4YBF - chain A; structure by X-ray diffraction, 1.24 A resolution.

== Chain A ==
Protein: Candidapepsin-2
Organism: Candida parapsilosis (strain CDC 317 / ATCC MYA-4646)
UniProtKB: G8B6Y8 (G8B6Y8_CANPC); residues 1-334 here correspond to UniProt positions 72-405 (UniProt number = residue number + 71)
Sequence (334 residues; each row starts with the number of its first residue):
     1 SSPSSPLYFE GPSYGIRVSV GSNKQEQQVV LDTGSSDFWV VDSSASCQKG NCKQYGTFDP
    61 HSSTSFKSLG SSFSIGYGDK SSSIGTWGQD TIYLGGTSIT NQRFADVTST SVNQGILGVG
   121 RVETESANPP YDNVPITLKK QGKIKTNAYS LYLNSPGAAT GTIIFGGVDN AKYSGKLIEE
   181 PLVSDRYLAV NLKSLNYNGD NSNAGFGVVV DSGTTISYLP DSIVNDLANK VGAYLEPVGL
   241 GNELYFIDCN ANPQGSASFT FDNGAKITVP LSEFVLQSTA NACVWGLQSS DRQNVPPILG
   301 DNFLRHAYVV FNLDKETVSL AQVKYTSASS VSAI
Disulfide bonds: Cys47-Cys52, Cys249-Cys283
Construct notes: conflict Asn225 (Asp296 in G8B6Y8)

== In short ==
Chain A is Candidapepsin-2 (Candida parapsilosis (strain CDC 317 / ATCC MYA-4646)); the structure, Aspartic
Proteinase Sapp2 Secreted from Candida Parapsilosis at 1.25 A Resolution, was determined by X-ray diffraction
(same publication as 4Y9W).
